Entry 8DH0 (X-ray diffraction, 2.90 A resolution); this record covers chains B and F of the 14 polymer chains in the assembly.

# Chain B (and F)
Molecule: T7 RNA polymerase
From: Escherichia phage T7
Notes: EC 2.7.7.6; chain F of this document is another copy of the same molecule, construct and numbering; everything in this record applies to it too
Reference sequence: P00573 (RPOL_BPT7); residue numbers follow UniProt; this construct covers 1-883
Sequence (883 residues; row label = number of the first residue in the row):
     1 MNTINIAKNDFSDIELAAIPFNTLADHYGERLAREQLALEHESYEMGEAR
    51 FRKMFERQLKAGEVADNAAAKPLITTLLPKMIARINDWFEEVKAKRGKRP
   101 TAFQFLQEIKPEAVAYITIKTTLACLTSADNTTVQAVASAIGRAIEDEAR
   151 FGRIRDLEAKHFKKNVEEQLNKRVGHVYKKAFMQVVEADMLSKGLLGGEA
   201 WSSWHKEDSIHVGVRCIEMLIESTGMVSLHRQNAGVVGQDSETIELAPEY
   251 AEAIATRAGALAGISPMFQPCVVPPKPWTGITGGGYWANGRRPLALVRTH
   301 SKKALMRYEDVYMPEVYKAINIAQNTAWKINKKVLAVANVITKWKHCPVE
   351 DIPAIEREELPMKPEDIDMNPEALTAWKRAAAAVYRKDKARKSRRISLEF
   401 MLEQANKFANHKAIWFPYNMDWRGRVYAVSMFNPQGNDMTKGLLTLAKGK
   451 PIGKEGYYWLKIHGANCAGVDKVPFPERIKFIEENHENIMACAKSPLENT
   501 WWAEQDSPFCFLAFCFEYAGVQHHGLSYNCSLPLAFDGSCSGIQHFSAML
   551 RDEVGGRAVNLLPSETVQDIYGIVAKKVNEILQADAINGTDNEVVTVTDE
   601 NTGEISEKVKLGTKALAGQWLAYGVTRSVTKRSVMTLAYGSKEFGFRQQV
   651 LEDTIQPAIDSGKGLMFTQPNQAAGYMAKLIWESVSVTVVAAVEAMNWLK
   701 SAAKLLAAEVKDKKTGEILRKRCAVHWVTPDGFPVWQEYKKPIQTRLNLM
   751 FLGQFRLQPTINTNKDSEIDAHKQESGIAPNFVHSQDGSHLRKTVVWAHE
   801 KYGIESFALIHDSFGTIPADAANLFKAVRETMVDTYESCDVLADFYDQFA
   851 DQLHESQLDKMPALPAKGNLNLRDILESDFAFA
Not modelled in the structure: 129-130, 157-158, 356-374, 599-606, 755-766 (chain F: 90-108, 129-131, 157-158, 197-204, 224-246, 355-374, 755-766)
Curated features (UniProtKB/Swiss-Prot):
  - active site: Asp537, Lys631, Asp812
  - mutagenesis: Lys172 (K172L/G: No change in activity), Pro563 (P563A/T: Inactivated), Tyr571 (Y571S: Inactivated), Lys631 (K631G: Partially inactivated; K631L: Partially inactivated; K631R: Partially inactivated), Thr636 (T636P: Inactivated), Tyr639 (Y639D: Inactivated), Phe646 (F646C: Inactivated)
Reported in the primary citation:
  - binding site for Template strand DNA: Arg632, Tyr639
  - mutagenesis - Y639F: decreased catalytic activity on all scaffolds we tested
  - mutagenesis - M635A: unchanged catalytic activity on natural ATP incorporation
  - mutagenesis - M635K: abolished catalytic activity on UBP incorporation

# Chain B / chain F interface
Contacting residue pairs - 39 pairs, chain B then chain F:
  Val340(B) - Leu497(F)
  Thr342(B) - Pro353(F)
  Lys343(B) - Ile352(F)
  Lys343(B) - Pro353(F)
  Lys343(B) - Glu498(F)
  Lys343(B) - Thr500(F)
  Trp344(B) - Lys345(F)  hydrogen bond (backbone-side chain)
  Trp344(B) - Asp351(F)
  Trp344(B) - Ile352(F)  hydrophobic
  Trp344(B) - Pro353(F)
  Trp344(B) - Pro496(F)
  Trp344(B) - Leu497(F)  hydrogen bond (side chain-backbone)
  Trp344(B) - Thr500(F)
  Trp344(B) - Trp502(F)  hydrophobic
  Trp344(B) - Ala503(F)  hydrophobic
  Lys345(B) - Trp344(F)  hydrogen bond (side chain-backbone)
  Lys345(B) - Pro353(F)
  His346(B) - Pro353(F)
  Pro348(B) - Trp344(F)
  Asp351(B) - Trp344(F)
  Asp351(B) - Arg391(F)  salt bridge
  Ile352(B) - Lys343(F)
  Ile352(B) - Trp344(F)  hydrophobic
  Pro353(B) - Thr342(F)
  Pro353(B) - Lys343(F)
  Pro353(B) - Trp344(F)
  Pro353(B) - Lys345(F)
  Pro353(B) - His346(F)
  Pro353(B) - Arg395(F)
  Ala381(B) - Trp377(F)  hydrophobic
  Arg395(B) - Pro353(F)
  Pro496(B) - Trp344(F)
  Leu497(B) - Val340(F)
  Leu497(B) - Trp344(F)  hydrogen bond (backbone-side chain)
  Glu498(B) - Lys343(F)  hydrogen bond (backbone-side chain)
  Thr500(B) - Lys343(F)
  Thr500(B) - Trp344(F)
  Trp502(B) - Trp344(F)  hydrophobic
  Ala503(B) - Trp344(F)  hydrophobic
Also at the interface, not in a pair above, chain B (19 interface residues in all): Ile341
Also at the interface, not in a pair above, chain F (20 interface residues in all): Ile341, Pro348

# Summary
19 residues of chain B face 20 of chain F across their interface; the contacts include 5 hydrogen bonds and 1
salt bridge. Polar contacts include Asp351(B)-Arg391(F), Trp344(B)-Lys345(F) and Trp344(B)-Leu497(F). The
paper reports a binding site for Template strand DNA at Arg632(B) and Tyr639(B); Y639F of chain B reduces
catalytic activity on all scaffolds we tested; 3 substitutions were tested in all.
Both chains are T7 RNA polymerase (Escherichia phage T7). Entry 8DH0 (T7 RNA polymerase elongation complex
with unnatural base dDs) was determined by X-ray diffraction together with 8DH2, 8DH3, 8DH4 and 8DH5 from the
same study.
